Entry 5XZE (X-ray diffraction, 2.18 A resolution); this record covers chains A and F of the 3 polymer chains in the assembly.

== Chain A ==
Protein: Cyclic GMP-AMP synthase
Organism: Mus musculus
Notes: EC 2.7.7.86
Reference sequence: Q8C6L5 (CGAS_MOUSE); numbering as in UniProt (aligned over 147-507)
Chain sequence (362 residues; each row starts with the number of its first residue):
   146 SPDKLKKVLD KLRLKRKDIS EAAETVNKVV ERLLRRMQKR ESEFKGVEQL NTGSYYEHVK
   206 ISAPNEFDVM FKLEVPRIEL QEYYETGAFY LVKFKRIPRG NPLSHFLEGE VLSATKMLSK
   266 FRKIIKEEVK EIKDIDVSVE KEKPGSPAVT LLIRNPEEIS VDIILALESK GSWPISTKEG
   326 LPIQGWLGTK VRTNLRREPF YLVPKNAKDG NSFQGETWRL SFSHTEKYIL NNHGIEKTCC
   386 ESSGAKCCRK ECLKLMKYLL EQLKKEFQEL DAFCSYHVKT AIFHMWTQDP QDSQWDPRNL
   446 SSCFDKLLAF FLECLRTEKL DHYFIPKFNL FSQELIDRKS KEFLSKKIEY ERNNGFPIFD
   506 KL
Not modelled in the structure: 146-148, 506-507
Differences from the reference sequence: expression tag (146)
Swiss-Prot annotation at these positions:
  - region: Lys372 to Lys395 (DNA-binding)
  - motif: Leu154 to Leu159 (Nuclear export signal), Asp281 to Ser291 (Nuclear localization signal)
  - binding site (GTP): Thr197, Asp307, Arg364 to Glu371
  - binding site (ATP): Ser199, Glu371, Lys402, Ser420 to Lys424
  - binding site (Mg(2+)): Glu211, Asp213, Asp307
  - binding site (2',3'-cGAMP): Asp213, Gly290, Asp307, Lys350, Arg364 to Ser366
  - binding site (Zn(2+)): His378, Cys384, Cys385, Cys392
  - site: Arg241 (Arginine-anchor), Asp307, Ile308 (Cleavage)
  - modified residue: Lys156 (N6-lactoyllysine), Glu176 (PolyADP-ribosyl glutamic acid), Ser199 (Phosphoserine), Tyr201 (Phosphotyrosine), Glu272 (5-glutamyl polyglutamate), Ser291 (Phosphoserine), Glu302 (5-glutamyl glutamate), Lys372 (N6-acetyllysine), Lys382 (N6-acetyllysine), Lys402 (N6-acetyllysine), Ser420 (Phosphoserine), Lys491 (N6-methyllysine)
  - lipidation (S-palmitoyl cysteine): Cys392, Cys393, Cys459
  - cross-link (Glycyl lysine isopeptide (Lys-Gly)): Lys217 (interchain with G-Cter in SUMO), Lys271 (interchain with G-Cter in ubiquitin), Lys335 (interchain with G-Cter in SUMO), Lys372 (interchain with G-Cter in SUMO), Lys382 (interchain with G-Cter in SUMO), Lys399 (interchain with G-Cter in ubiquitin), Lys402 (interchain with G-Cter in ubiquitin), Lys409 (interchain with G-Cter in ubiquitin), Lys410 (interchain with G-Cter in ubiquitin), Lys464 (interchain with G-Cter in SUMO)
  - mutagenesis: Lys156 (K156Q: Mimics lactylation; knockin mice show higher mortality following HSV-1 infection), Asn172 (N172K: Induces alteration of the DNA-binding surface and leads to decreased synthesis of cyclic GMP-AMP (cGAMP); when associated with L-180), Glu176 (E176A: Abolished poly-ADP-ribosylation by PARP1, stimulating interferon production in knockin mice), Arg180 (R180L: Induces alteration of the DNA-binding surface and leads to decreased synthesis of cyclic GMP-AMP (cGAMP); when associated with K-182), Gly198 (G198A: Abolishes stimulation of interferon production; when associated with A-199), Ser199 (S199A: Abolishes stimulation of interferon production; when associated with A-199), Tyr201 (Y201E: Phosphomimetic mutant; reduced translocation to the nucleus following treatment with etoposide), Glu211 to Asp213 (Abolished nucleotidyltransferase activity. Does not affect nuclear localization and tethering to chromatin), Glu211 (E211A: Abolishes ability to promote type-I interferon production), Asp213 (D213A: Abolishes ability to promote type-I interferon production), Lys217 (K217R: Reduced sumoylation), Arg222 (R222E: Impaired tethering to chromatin, leading to constitutive activation in the absence of DNA), 31 further mutagenesis entries in UniProt
Metal / ion sites: Zn2+: His378, Cys384, Cys385, Cys392
Residues lining bound ligands: AE7 ((3R)-3-[1-(3H-1lambda~4~,3-benzothiazol-2-yl)-5-hydroxy-3-methyl-1H-pyrazol-4-yl]-2-benzofuran-1(3H)-one): Ala233, Arg364, Leu365, Asp416, Ala417, Cys419, Tyr421, His422, His467, Phe473, Leu475

== Chain F ==
Molecule: 14-nt DNA strand
Sequence (14 nucleotides; row label = number of the first residue in the row):
     4 CGTCTTCGGC AATT

== Chain A / chain F interface ==
Pairs across the interface (12):
  Arg161(A) with DT8(F), base contact; DT9(F), sugar contact
  Ser165(A) with DT9(F), hydrogen bond to the phosphate; DC10(F), hydrogen bond to the phosphate
  Ala168(A) with DG11(F), phosphate contact
  Asn172(A) with DG11(F), hydrogen bond to the phosphate
  Asn196(A) with DG12(F), hydrogen bond to the phosphate
  Tyr200(A) with DC10(F), hydrogen bond to the phosphate; DG11(F), hydrogen bond to the phosphate
  Tyr201(A) with DG11(F), phosphate contact; DG12(F), phosphate contact
  Lys372(A) with DG12(F), salt bridge to the phosphate
Other interface residues (no listed pair), chain A (9 interface residues in all): Ile164

== Summary ==
The interface between chain A and chain F involves 9 residues on one side and 5 on the other, with 6 hydrogen
bonds and 1 salt bridge. Polar pairs include Ser165(A)-DT9(F), Ser165(A)-DC10(F) and Asn172(A)-DG11(F).
Ligands of chain A: compound AE7.
Chain A is Cyclic GMP-AMP synthase (Mus musculus) and chain F is a 14-nt DNA strand; the structure, Mouse cGAS
bound to the inhibitor RU332, was determined by X-ray diffraction, deposited together with 5XZG and 5XZB.
